Entry 6L06 (X-ray diffraction, 2.60 A resolution); this record covers chains A and E of the 4 polymer chains in the assembly.

[Chain A]
Name: Phosphatidylserine decarboxylase beta chain
Source organism: Escherichia coli BL21(DE3)
Notes: EC 4.1.1.65
UniProt: A0A446DLT6 (A0A446DLT6_ECOLX); residue numbers follow UniProt; this construct covers 1-253
Chain sequence (267 residues; each row starts with the number of its first residue; numbers below 1 keep their minus sign (Met-13 is residue -13)):
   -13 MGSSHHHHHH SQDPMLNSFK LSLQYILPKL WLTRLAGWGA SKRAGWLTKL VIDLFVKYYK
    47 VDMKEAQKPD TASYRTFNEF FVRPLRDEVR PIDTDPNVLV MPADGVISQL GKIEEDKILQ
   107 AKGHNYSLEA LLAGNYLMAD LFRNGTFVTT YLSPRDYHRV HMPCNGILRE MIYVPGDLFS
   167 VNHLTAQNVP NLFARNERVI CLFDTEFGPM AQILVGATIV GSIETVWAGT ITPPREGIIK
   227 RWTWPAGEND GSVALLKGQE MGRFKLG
Unresolved in the structure: -13 to -2
Differences from the reference sequence: expression tag (-13 to 0)

[Chain E]
Name: Phosphatidylserine decarboxylase alpha chain
Source organism: Escherichia coli BL21(DE3)
Notes: EC 4.1.1.65
UniProt: A0A446DLT6 (A0A446DLT6_ECOLX); residue numbers follow UniProt; this construct covers 254-289
Chain sequence (36 residues; row label = number of the first residue in the row):
   254 XTVINLFAPG KVNLVEQLES LSVTKIGQPL AVSTET
Unresolved in the structure: 289
Differences from the reference sequence: modified residue (254)
Modified positions: PYR (pyruvic acid) at position 254

[Interface between chain A and chain E]
Contacting residue pairs (103):
  Arg76(A) - Ile279(E)
  Pro77(A) - Gly280(E)
  Ile78(A) - Gly280(E)
  Asp79(A) - Gly280(E)  hydrogen bond (backbone-backbone)
  Asn83(A) - Val285(E)
  Asn83(A) - Ser286(E)  hydrogen bond (backbone-backbone)
  Val84(A) - Ala284(E)
  Val84(A) - Val285(E)  hydrophobic
  Leu85(A) - Phe260(E)  hydrophobic
  Leu85(A) - Pro282(E)
  Leu85(A) - Leu283(E)  hydrogen bond (backbone-backbone)
  Leu85(A) - Ala284(E)  hydrogen bond (backbone-backbone)
  Val86(A) - Ile279(E)
  Val86(A) - Gly280(E)
  Val86(A) - Gln281(E)
  Met87(A) - Leu271(E)  hydrophobic
  Met87(A) - Val276(E)
  Met87(A) - Thr277(E)
  Met87(A) - Lys278(E)
  Met87(A) - Ile279(E)  hydrogen bond (backbone-backbone)
  Met87(A) - Gln281(E)  hydrogen bond (backbone-backbone)
  Met87(A) - Leu283(E)  hydrophobic
  Pro88(A) - Val256(E)  hydrophobic
  Pro88(A) - Asn258(E)
  Ala89(A) - Thr277(E)
  Ala89(A) - Ile279(E)
  Asp90(A) - Thr277(E)
  Asp90(A) - Lys278(E)
  Asp90(A) - Ile279(E)  hydrogen bond (side chain-backbone)
  Gly91(A) - Val276(E)
  Gly91(A) - Thr277(E)  hydrogen bond (backbone-backbone)
  Val92(A) - Ser275(E)
  Val92(A) - Thr277(E)
  Ile93(A) - Glu272(E)
  Ile93(A) - Ser273(E)
  Ile93(A) - Leu274(E)  hydrogen bond (backbone-backbone)
  Ile93(A) - Ser275(E)  hydrogen bond (backbone-backbone)
  Ile93(A) - Thr277(E)
  Ser94(A) - Ser273(E)
  Leu96(A) - Leu267(E)  hydrophobic
  Leu96(A) - Leu271(E)
  Leu96(A) - Glu272(E)
  Ile99(A) - Leu259(E)  hydrophobic
  Tyr112(A) - Ile257(E)
  Leu114(A) - Leu259(E)  hydrophobic
  Leu117(A) - Ile257(E)  hydrophobic
  Leu127(A) - Pro262(E)
  Phe128(A) - Leu259(E)
  Phe128(A) - Phe260(E)
  Phe128(A) - Ala261(E)
  Arg129(A) - Pro262(E)
  Asn130(A) - Pro262(E)
  Gly131(A) - Phe260(E)
  Gly131(A) - Pro262(E)
  Thr132(A) - Leu259(E)
  Thr132(A) - Phe260(E)  hydrogen bond (backbone-backbone)
  Phe133(A) - Asn258(E)
  Phe133(A) - Leu259(E)  hydrophobic
  Val134(A) - Val256(E)
  Val134(A) - Ile257(E)
  Val134(A) - Asn258(E)  hydrogen bond (backbone-backbone)
  Val134(A) - Leu283(E)  hydrophobic
  Thr135(A) - Thr255(E)
  Thr135(A) - Val256(E)
  Thr135(A) - Ile257(E)
  Thr136(A) - Thr255(E)
  Thr136(A) - Val256(E)  hydrogen bond (backbone-backbone)
  Tyr137(A) - PYR_254(E)
  Leu138(A) - PYR_254(E)  hydrogen bond (backbone-backbone)
  Leu138(A) - Val256(E)  hydrophobic
  Tyr143(A) - Ile279(E)  hydrophobic
  Arg145(A) - Ile279(E)
  Val146(A) - Val256(E)  hydrophobic
  His147(A) - Ile279(E)
  Pro149(A) - Asn258(E)
  Val167(A) - PYR_254(E)
  Val167(A) - Thr255(E)
  Phe179(A) - Thr255(E)
  Phe179(A) - Ile257(E)  hydrophobic
  Glu192(A) - Lys264(E)
  Phe193(A) - Lys264(E)
  Phe193(A) - Val265(E)  hydrophobic
  Phe193(A) - Ser286(E)
  Gly194(A) - Lys264(E)
  Pro195(A) - Ala261(E)
  Met196(A) - Leu259(E)
  Met196(A) - Phe260(E)  hydrophobic
  Ala197(A) - Ile257(E)
  Ala197(A) - Asn258(E)
  Ala197(A) - Leu259(E)  hydrogen bond (backbone-backbone)
  Gln198(A) - Ile257(E)
  Gln198(A) - Asn258(E)  hydrogen bond
  Ile199(A) - Thr255(E)
  Ile199(A) - Val256(E)
  Ile199(A) - Ile257(E)  hydrogen bond (backbone-backbone)
  Ile199(A) - Leu259(E)  hydrophobic
  Leu200(A) - Thr255(E)
  Val201(A) - PYR_254(E)
  Val201(A) - Thr255(E)  hydrogen bond (backbone-backbone)
  Gly202(A) - PYR_254(E)
  Ala203(A) - PYR_254(E)
  Phe250(A) - Thr255(E)
  Phe250(A) - Val256(E)  hydrophobic
Other interface residues (no listed pair), chain A (60 interface residues in all): Gln95, Gly97, Ile104, Leu118, His144, His169, Val206
Other interface residues (no listed pair), chain E (29 interface residues in all): Glu288

[Summary]
60 residues of chain A face 29 of chain E across their interface; the contacts include 18 hydrogen bonds.
Among the polar pairs are Asp90(A)-Ile279(E), Gln198(A)-Asn258(E) and Asp79(A)-Gly280(E).
Chain A is Phosphatidylserine decarboxylase beta chain and chain E is Phosphatidylserine decarboxylase alpha
chain, both from Escherichia coli BL21(DE3); the structure, Crystal structure of Escherichia coli
phosphatidylserine decarboxylase (apo-form), was determined by X-ray diffraction (same publication as 6L07).
